6ZY4 - chains J and K of the 12 polymer chains in the assembly; structure by electron microscopy, 4.10 A resolution (low resolution: residue-level contacts below are approximate; hydrogen-bond / salt-bridge calls are withheld).

# Chain J (and K)
Protein: YrbD protein
From: Escherichia coli B185
Notes: chain K of this document is another copy of the same molecule, construct and numbering; everything in this record applies to it too
Reference sequence: D6IEA5 (D6IEA5_ECOLX); residue numbers follow UniProt; this construct covers 1-183
Sequence (183 residues; row label = number of the first residue in the row):
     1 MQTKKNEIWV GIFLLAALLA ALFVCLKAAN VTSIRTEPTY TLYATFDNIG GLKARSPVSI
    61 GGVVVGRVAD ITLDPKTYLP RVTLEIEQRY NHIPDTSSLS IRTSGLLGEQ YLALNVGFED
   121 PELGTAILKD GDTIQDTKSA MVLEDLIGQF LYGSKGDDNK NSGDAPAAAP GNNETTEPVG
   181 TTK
Disordered / not traced: 1, 32-37, 117-125, 153-183 (chain K: 1-36, 119-127, 153-183)
Reported in the primary citation:
  - mutagenesis - L143E, I147E, Y152E: decreased growth in response to chlorpromazine
  - mutagenesis - I147E: decreased stability in response to SDS
  - mutagenesis - F150E: unchanged growth in response to cellular survivability

# Interface between chain J and chain K
Contacting residue pairs - 28 pairs, chain J then chain K:
  G61(J) - D47(K)
  G61(J) - N48(K)
  G61(J) - I49(K)
  G61(J) - P80(K)
  G62(J) - N48(K)
  G62(J) - I49(K)
  G62(J) - G50(K)
  V63(J) - I49(K)
  V63(J) - I71(K)
  V63(J) - L73(K)
  Y90(J) - L73(K)
  Y90(J) - Y78(K)
  N91(J) - Y78(K)
  H92(J) - Y78(K)
  S100(J) - E144(K)
  I101(J) - E144(K)
  R102(J) - N48(K)
  R102(J) - V142(K)
  R102(J) - E144(K)
  R102(J) - D145(K)
  L106(J) - L107(K)
  L106(J) - L143(K)
  L107(J) - L107(K)
  V116(J) - Y78(K)
  S139(J) - E144(K)
  A140(J) - E144(K)
  L146(J) - I147(K)
  Q149(J) - L151(K)
Also at the interface, not in a pair above, chain J (20 interface residues in all): I60, I93, T103, G105
Also at the interface, not in a pair above, chain K (17 interface residues in all): P75, L106

# Summary
20 residues of chain J face 17 of chain K across their interface. From the paper: L143E, I147E and Y152E of
chain J reduce growth in response to chlorpromazine; I147E of chain J reduces stability in response to SDS.
Chain J and chain K are both YrbD protein (Escherichia coli B185); the structure, Cryo-EM structure of MlaFEDB
in complex with ADP, was determined by electron microscopy, deposited together with 6ZY2, 6ZY3 and 6ZY9.
